4JI0 - chains A and T of the 21 polymer chains in the assembly; structure by X-ray diffraction, 3.49 A resolution.

# Chain A
Molecule: 16S rRNA
From: Thermus thermophilus
Sequence (1522 nucleotides; numbered 0 to 1544 plus 19 insertion-coded residues; 42 numbers in that range are skipped by the numbering (no residue carries them; nothing is unmodelled there); the number before each row is that of its first residue; a row labelled like 190A-190L holds insertion residues (190A, then the next letters in order); numbering starts at 0):
     0 UUUGUUGGAG AGUUUGAUCC UGGCUCAGGG UGAACGCUGG CGGCGUGCCU AAGACAUGCA
    60 AGUCGUGCGG G
    73 CCGCGGGGUU UU
    88 ACUCCG
    95 UGGUC
   101 AGCGGCGGAC GGGUGAGUAA CGCGUGGGU
  129A G
   130 ACCUACCCGG AAGAGGGGGA CAACCCGGGG AAACUCGGGC UAAUCCCCCA UGUGGACCCG
   190 C
190A-190L CCCUUGGGGUGU
   191 GUCCAAAGGG CUUU
   216 GCCCGCUUCC GGAUGGGCCC GCGUCCCAUC AGCUAGUUGG UGGGGUAAUG GCCCACCAAG
   276 GCGACGACGG GUAGCCGGUC UGAGAGGAUG GCCGGCCACA GGGGCACUGA GACACGGGCC
   336 CCACUCCUAC GGGAGGCAGC AGUUAGGAAU CUUCCGCAAU GGGCGCAAGC CUGACGGAGC
   396 GACGCCGCUU GGAGGAAGAA GCCCUUCGGG GUGUAAACUC CUGAA
   442 CCCGGGACGA AACCCCCGAC GA
   474 GGGGACUGAC GGUACCGGG
   494 GUAAUAGCGC CGGCCAACUC CGUGCCAGCA GCCGCGGUAA UACGGAGGGC GCGAGCGUUA
   554 CCCGGAUUCA CUGGGCGUAA AGGGCGUGUA GGCGGCCUGG GGCGUCCCAU GUGAAAGACC
   614 ACGGCUCAAC CGUGGGGGAG CGUGGGAUAC GCUCAGGCUA GACGGUGGGA GAGGGUGGUG
   674 GAAUUCCCGG AGUAGCGGUG AAAUGCGCAG AUACCGGGAG GAACGCCGAU GGCGAAGGCA
   734 GCCACCUGGU CCACCCGUGA CGCUGAGGCG CGAAAGCGUG GGGAGCAAAC CGGAUUAGAU
   794 ACCCGGGUAG UCCACGCCCU AAACGAUGCG CGCUAGGUCU CUGGGUCU
   848 CCUGGGGGCC GAAGCUAACG CGUUAAGCGC GCCGCCUGGG GAGUACGGCC GCAAGGCUGA
   908 AACUCAAAGG AAUUGACGGG GGCCCGCACA AGCGGUGGAG CAUGUGGUUU AAUUCGAAGX
   968 AACGCGAAGA ACCUUACCAG GCCUUGACAU GCUAGG
 1003A G
  1004 AACCCGGGUG AAAGCCUGGG GUGCCCC
1030A-1030D GCGA
  1031 GGGGAGCCCU AGCACAGGUG CUGCAUGGCC GUCGUCAGCU CGUGCCGUGA GGUGUUGGGU
  1091 UAAGUCCCGC AACGAGCGCA ACCCCCGCCG UUAGUUGCCA GCGGUUCGGC CGGGCACUCU
  1151 AACGGGACUG CCCGCGAAA
  1171 GCGGGAGGAA GGAGGGGACG ACGUCUGGUC AGCAUGGCCC UUACGGCCUG GGCGACACAC
  1231 GUGCUACAAU GCCCACUACA AAGCGAUGCC ACCCGGCAAC GGGGAGCUAA UCGCAAAAAG
  1291 GUGGGCCCAG UUCGGAUUGG GGUCUGCAAC CCGACCCCAU GAAGCCGGAA UCGCUAGUAA
  1351 UCGCGGAUCA G
 1361A C
  1362 CAUGCCGCGG UGAAUACGUU CCCGGGCCUU GUACACACXG CCXGUXACGC CAUGGGAGCG
  1422 GGCUCUACCC GAAGUCGCCG GG
  1446 AGCCUACGGG
  1459 CAGGCGCCGA GGGUAGGGCC CGUGACUGGG GCGAAGUCGU AACAAGGUAG CUGUACCGGA
  1519 AGGUGCGGCU GGAUCCACUC CUUUCU
Unresolved in the structure: 0-4, 1534-1538
Differences from the reference sequence: conflict C1534 (A2157 in M26923.1), A1535 (C2158 in M26923.1)
Modified positions: PSU (pseudouridine-5'-monophosphate) at position 516, 7MG (7N-methyl-8-hydroguanosine-5'-monophosphate) at position 527, M2G (N2-dimethylguanosine-5'-monophosphate) at position 966, 5MC (5-methylcytidine-5'-monophosphate) at position 967, 2MG (2N-methylguanosine-5'-monophosphate) at position 1207, 5MC (5-methylcytidine-5'-monophosphate) at position 1400, 4OC (4n,o2'-methylcytidine-5'-monophosphate) at position 1402, 5MC (5-methylcytidine-5'-monophosphate) at position 1404, 5MC (5-methylcytidine-5'-monophosphate) at position 1407, UR3 (3-methyluridine-5'-monophoshate) at position 1498, MA6 (6N-dimethyladenosine-5'-monophoshate) at position 1518, MA6 (6N-dimethyladenosine-5'-monophoshate) at position 1519, PSU (pseudouridine-5'-monophosphate) at position 1540, PSU (pseudouridine-5'-monophosphate) at position 1541
Bound ions: Mg2+ site 1 near U5 (its only coordinating residue here); Mg2+ site 2: U12, A914; Mg2+ site 3 near G21 (its only coordinating residue here); Mg2+ site 4: G21, G22; Mg2+ site 5 near C23 (its only coordinating residue here); Mg2+ site 6 near G38 (its only coordinating residue here); Mg2+ site 7: G46, G394; Mg2+ site 8: C48, G115; Mg2+ site 9 near A53 (its only coordinating residue here); Mg2+ site 10: A59, U387; Mg2+ site 11: U62, G105; Mg2+ site 12: C89, U90; 119 more Mg2+ sites not listed
From the paper describing this entry:
  - mutagenesis - C1490U: increased growth

# Chain T
Protein: ribosomal protein S20
From: Thermus thermophilus
UniProtKB: P80380 (RS20_THET8); residues 1-106 here = UniProt positions 1-106
Sequence (106 residues; row label = number of the first residue in the row):
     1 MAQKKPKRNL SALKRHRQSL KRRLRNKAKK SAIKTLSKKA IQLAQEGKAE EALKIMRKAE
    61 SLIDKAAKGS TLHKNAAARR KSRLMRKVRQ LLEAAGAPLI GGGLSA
Unresolved in the structure: 1-7

# Chain A / chain T interface
Contacting residue pairs - 94 pairs, chain A then chain T:
  G61(A) with Leu10(T), phosphate contact
  G102(A) with Arg17(T), salt bridge to the phosphate
  C103(A) with Lys14(T), phosphate contact; Arg17(T), salt bridge to the phosphate; Lys21(T), phosphate contact
  G104(A) with Lys14(T), hydrogen bond to the base; Gln18(T), hydrogen bond to the phosphate; Lys21(T), salt bridge to the phosphate
  G105(A) with Arg22(T), salt bridge to the phosphate
  C106(A) with Arg15(T), base contact
  G107(A) with Arg15(T), hydrogen bond to the base
  G108(A) with Arg15(T), base contact
  C131(A) with Asn75(T), phosphate contact
  C132(A) with Lys74(T), hydrogen bond to the phosphate; Asn75(T), hydrogen bond to the phosphate
  U133(A) with Lys74(T), salt bridge to the phosphate
  C175(A) with Arg25(T), sugar contact; Lys29(T), phosphate contact
  C176(A) with Lys29(T), salt bridge to the phosphate
  C177(A) with Lys65(T), salt bridge to the phosphate
  C178(A) with Lys65(T), salt bridge to the phosphate
  A185(A) with Glu60(T), base contact; Ala78(T), phosphate contact; Lys81(T), hydrogen bond to the sugar
  C186(A) with Ala78(T), sugar contact; Lys81(T), sugar contact; Ser82(T), hydrogen bond to the phosphate; Met85(T), hydrogen bond to the sugar
  C187(A) with Ser82(T), hydrogen bond to the phosphate; Met85(T), sugar contact; Arg86(T), sugar contact; Arg89(T), hydrogen bond to the sugar; Leu104(T), base contact; Ser105(T), hydrogen bond to the base
  C188(A) with Arg89(T), hydrogen bond to the sugar; Ser105(T), base contact; Ala106(T), sugar contact
  U190L(A) with Ser105(T), hydrogen bond to the base
  G191(A) with Gly101(T), hydrogen bond to the sugar; Gly102(T), hydrogen bond to the sugar; Gly103(T), hydrogen bond to the base; Leu104(T), hydrogen bond to the sugar; Ser105(T), base contact
  U192(A) with Arg57(T), sugar contact; Glu60(T), hydrogen bond to the sugar; Gly102(T), sugar contact; Gly103(T), sugar contact
  C193(A) with Glu60(T), sugar contact; Ser61(T), hydrogen bond to the phosphate; Asp64(T), hydrogen bond to the sugar
  C194(A) with Ser61(T), hydrogen bond to the phosphate; Asp64(T), sugar contact; Lys65(T), sugar contact; Lys68(T), phosphate contact
  A195(A) with Lys65(T), phosphate contact; Lys68(T), phosphate contact
  A196(A) with Lys68(T), salt bridge to the phosphate
  G259(A) with Arg83(T), salt bridge to the phosphate; Lys87(T), salt bridge to the phosphate
  G260(A) with Arg83(T), salt bridge to the phosphate
  U261(A) with Arg79(T), salt bridge to the phosphate; Arg80(T), salt bridge to the phosphate; Arg83(T), base contact
  A262(A) with Lys74(T), sugar contact; Asn75(T), sugar contact; Ala76(T), phosphate contact; Arg79(T), salt bridge to the phosphate
  A263(A) with Arg79(T), salt bridge to the phosphate
  C322(A) with Arg23(T), sugar contact
  U323(A) with Ser19(T), sugar contact; Arg22(T), phosphate contact; Arg23(T), sugar contact; Asn26(T), hydrogen bond to the phosphate
  G324(A) with Arg22(T), salt bridge to the phosphate; Asn26(T), hydrogen bond to the phosphate; Ser70(T), phosphate contact
  A325(A) with Ser70(T), hydrogen bond to the phosphate
  G332(A) with Leu10(T), phosphate contact
  G333(A) with His16(T), sugar contact
  A349(A) with Arg8(T), sugar contact
  U1436(A) with Arg23(T), salt bridge to the phosphate
  G1438(A) with Lys34(T), phosphate contact
  C1439(A) with Lys38(T), salt bridge to the phosphate
  G1453(A) with Leu36(T), sugar contact; Lys39(T), hydrogen bond to the phosphate
  G1454(A) with Thr35(T), phosphate contact; Lys39(T), salt bridge to the phosphate
  G1455(A) with Ala28(T), phosphate contact; Ser31(T), phosphate contact; Thr35(T), hydrogen bond to the phosphate
  C1459(A) with Lys27(T), salt bridge to the phosphate; Ala28(T), phosphate contact; Ser31(T), hydrogen bond to the phosphate
  A1460(A) with Lys27(T), salt bridge to the phosphate
Also at the interface, not in a pair above, chain A (47 interface residues in all): G258
Also at the interface, not in a pair above, chain T (52 interface residues in all): Ser11, Ala12, Ala32, His73

# In short
The interface between chain A and chain T involves 47 residues on one side and 52 on the other; the contacts
include 27 hydrogen bonds and 22 salt bridges. Polar pairs include G104(A)-Lys14(T), G107(A)-Arg15(T) and
C187(A)-Ser105(T). U12(A) and A914(A) coordinate Mg2+ site 2. From the paper: C1490U of chain A increases
growth.
Chain A is 16S rRNA and chain T is ribosomal protein S20, both from Thermus thermophilus; the structure,
Crystal Structure of 30S ribosomal subunit from Thermus thermophilus, was determined by X-ray diffraction
together with 4JI1, 4JI2, 4JI3, 4JI4, 4JI5, 4JI6, 4JI7 and 4JI8 from the same study.
